7STB - chains F and G of the 10 polymer chains in the assembly; structure by electron microscopy, 2.72 A resolution.

== Chain F ==
Name: DNA damage checkpoint control protein RAD17
Organism: Saccharomyces cerevisiae (strain ATCC 204508 / S288c)
Reference sequence: P48581 (RAD17_YEAST); residues 1-401 here = UniProt positions 1-401
Amino-acid sequence (401 residues; numbered 1 to 401; the number before each row is that of its first residue):
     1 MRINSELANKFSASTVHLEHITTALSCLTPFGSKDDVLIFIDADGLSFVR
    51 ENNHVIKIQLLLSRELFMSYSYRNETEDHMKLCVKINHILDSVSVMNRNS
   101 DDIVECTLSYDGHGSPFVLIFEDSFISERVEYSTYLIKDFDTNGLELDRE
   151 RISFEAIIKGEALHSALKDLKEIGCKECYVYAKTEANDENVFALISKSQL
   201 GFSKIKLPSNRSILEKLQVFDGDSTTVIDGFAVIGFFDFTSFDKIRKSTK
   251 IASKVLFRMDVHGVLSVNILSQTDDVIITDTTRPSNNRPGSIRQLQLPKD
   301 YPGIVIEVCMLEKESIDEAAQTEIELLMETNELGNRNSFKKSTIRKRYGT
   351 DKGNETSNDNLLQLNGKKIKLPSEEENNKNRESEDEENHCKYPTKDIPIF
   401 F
Disordered / not traced: 1-6, 96-99, 272-302, 330-401
UniProt features mapped onto this chain:
  - modified residue: Ser383 (Phosphoserine)

== Chain G ==
Name: DNA damage checkpoint protein 1
Organism: Saccharomyces cerevisiae (strain ATCC 204508 / S288c)
Reference sequence: Q08949 (DDC1_YEAST); residues 1-612 here = UniProt positions 1-612
Amino-acid sequence (646 residues; row label = number of the first residue in the row; numbers below 1 keep their minus sign (Met-33 is residue -33)):
   -33 MDYKDDDDKDYKDDDDKDYKDDDDKLEVLFQGPGMSFKATITESGKQNIW
    17 FRAIYVLSTIQDDIKITVTTNELIAWSMNETDTTLCQVRFQKSFFEEYEF
    67 KPHEIVFGENGVQVIEDTYGNSHKLYSFRVNGRHLTTISRKPDGDGIKSF
   117 TIAVNNTSTCPESLANRLIVVIEMDSLIVKEYCPQFQPIKYDPIIINLKY
   167 KRRFLDVFGTAASDRNPQEPLDPKLLDVFTNTERELTSALFNEEVESDIR
   217 KRNQLTAADEINYICCNSTLLKNFLDNCNVNVTDEVKLEINVHRLSITAF
   267 TKAVYGKNNDLLRNALSMSNTISTLDLEHYCLFTTIEDEKQDKRSHSKRR
   317 EHMKSIIFKLKDFKNFITIGPSWKTTQDGNDNISLWFCHPGDPILMQMQK
   367 PGVKLELVEVTDSNINDDILEGKFIKTAISGSKEEAGLKDNKESCESPLK
   417 SKTALKRENLPHSVAGTRNSPLKVSYLTPDNGSTVAKTYRNNTARKLFVE
   467 EQSQSTNYEQDKRFRQASSVHMNMNREQSFDIGTTHEVACPRNESNSLKR
   517 SIADICNETEDPTQQSTFAKRADTTVTWGKALPAADDEVSCSNIDRKGML
   567 KKEKLKHMQGLLNSQNDTSNHKKQDNKEMEDGLGLTQVEKPRGIFD
Disordered / not traced: -33 to 0, 176-186, 210-221, 301-318, 382-612
Construct notes: expression tag (-33 to 0)
UniProt features mapped onto this chain:
  - modified residue: Ser436 (Phosphoserine)

== Chain F / chain G interface ==
Contacting residue pairs (26):
  Ala162(F) with Ile144(G), hydrophobic
  Lys168(F) with Asp109(G), hydrogen bond (side chain-backbone)
  Asp169(F) with Arg106(G), salt bridge; Lys146(G), salt bridge; Tyr148(G), hydrogen bond
  Glu172(F) with Thr103(G); Arg106(G)
  Leu200(F) with His100(G); Ile104(G), hydrophobic
  Phe202(F) with Cys149(G), hydrogen bond (backbone-side chain)
  Ser203(F) with Glu147(G); Tyr148(G)
  Lys204(F) with Val145(G); Lys146(G); Glu147(G), hydrogen bond (backbone-backbone)
  Ile205(F) with Ile144(G), hydrophobic; Val145(G); Lys146(G)
  Lys206(F) with Ile144(G); Val145(G), hydrogen bond (backbone-backbone); Glu147(G)
  Pro208(F) with Ser142(G); Leu143(G), hydrophobic
  Ile213(F) with Ser142(G)
  Glu323(F) with Ser129(G)
  Leu326(F) with Ser129(G)
Interface residues without a listed pair, chain F (19 interface residues in all): Ser165, Ile173, Gln199, Leu207, Asn210
Interface residues without a listed pair, chain G (17 interface residues in all): Asp111, Pro127, Pro150

== Overview ==
19 residues of chain F face 17 of chain G across their interface; the contacts include 5 hydrogen bonds and 2
salt bridges. Among the polar pairs are Asp169(F)-Arg106(G), Asp169(F)-Lys146(G) and Lys168(F)-Asp109(G).
Chain F is DNA damage checkpoint control protein RAD17 and chain G is DNA damage checkpoint protein 1, both
from Saccharomyces cerevisiae (strain ATCC 204508 / S288c); the structure, Closed state of Rad24-RFC:9-1-1
bound to a 5' ss/dsDNA junction, was determined by electron microscopy, deposited together with 7STE and 7ST9.
